Entry 6T54 (X-ray diffraction, 1.57 A resolution); this record covers chains H and I of the 3 polymer chains in the assembly.

# Chain H
Molecule: Prothrombin
Organism: Homo sapiens
Notes: EC 3.4.21.5
UniProtKB: P00734 (THRB_HUMAN); the construct lacks a stretch of the UniProt sequence and is renumbered around it, so the offset changes along the chain: 16-36 = UniProt 364-384; 37-60 = UniProt 386-409; 61-77 = UniProt 419-435; 78-97 = UniProt 437-456; 7 more segments
Chain sequence (259 residues; numbered 16 to 247 plus 30 insertion-coded residues; 3 numbers in that range are skipped by the numbering (no residue carries them; nothing is unmodelled there); the number before each row is that of its first residue; a row labelled like 60A-60I holds insertion residues (60A, then the next letters in order)):
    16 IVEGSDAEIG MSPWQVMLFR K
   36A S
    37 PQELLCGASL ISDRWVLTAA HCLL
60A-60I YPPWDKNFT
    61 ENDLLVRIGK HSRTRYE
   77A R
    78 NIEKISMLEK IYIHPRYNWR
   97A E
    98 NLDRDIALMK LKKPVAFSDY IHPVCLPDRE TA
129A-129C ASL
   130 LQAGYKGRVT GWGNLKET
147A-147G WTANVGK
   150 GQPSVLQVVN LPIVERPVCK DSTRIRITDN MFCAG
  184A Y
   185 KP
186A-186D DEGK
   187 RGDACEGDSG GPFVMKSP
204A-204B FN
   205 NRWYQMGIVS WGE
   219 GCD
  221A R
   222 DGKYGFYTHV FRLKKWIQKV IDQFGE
Unresolved in the structure: 147A-147G, 246-247
Disulfides: Cys42-Cys58, Cys168-Cys182, Cys191-Cys220
Covalently attached groups: N-acetylglucosamine (NAG) linked to Asn60G
Bound ions: Na+ site 1: Lys169, Thr172; Na+ site 2: Arg221A, Lys224
Residues lining bound ligands: MJK ((2S)-1-[(2R)-2-azanyl-3-phenyl-propanoyl]-N-[(5-bromanylthiophen-2-yl)methyl]pyrrolidine-2-carboxamide): His57, Tyr60A, Trp60D, Glu97A, Asn98, Leu99, Ile174, Asp189, Ala190, Cys191, Glu192, Ser195, Val213, Ser214, Trp215, Gly216, Glu217, Gly219, Cys220, Gly226

# Chain I
Molecule: Hirudin variant-2
UniProtKB: P09945 (HIRV2_HIRME); residues 517-527 here correspond to UniProt positions 62-72 (UniProt number = residue number - 455)
Chain sequence (11 residues; numbered 517 to 527; the number before each row is that of its first residue):
   517 DFEEIPEEYL Q
Unresolved in the structure: 527
Modified / non-standard residues: Tyr525 (O-sulfo-L-tyrosine; TYS)

# Interface between chain H and chain I
Pairs across the interface - 19 pairs, chain H then chain I:
  Phe34(H) - Phe518(I)  hydrophobic
  Gln38(H) - Glu520(I)
  Gln38(H) - Ile521(I)
  Leu40(H) - Phe518(I)  hydrophobic
  Leu65(H) - Ile521(I)  hydrophobic
  Leu65(H) - Tyr525(I)
  Arg67(H) - Ile521(I)
  Arg73(H) - Phe518(I)
  Thr74(H) - Asp517(I)
  Thr74(H) - Phe518(I)
  Thr74(H) - Glu519(I)  hydrogen bond (backbone-backbone)
  Arg75(H) - Glu519(I)
  Tyr76(H) - Glu519(I)  hydrogen bond (backbone-side chain)
  Tyr76(H) - Pro522(I)
  Tyr76(H) - Tyr525(I)
  Glu80(H) - Tyr525(I)
  Lys81(H) - Tyr525(I)
  Ile82(H) - Ile521(I)  hydrophobic
  Ile82(H) - Tyr525(I)
Interface residues without a listed pair, chain H (14 interface residues in all): Lys36, Glu39
Interface residues without a listed pair, chain I (8 interface residues in all): Leu526

# In short
Chain H and chain I form an interface of 14 and 8 residues respectively; the contacts include 2 hydrogen
bonds. Polar contacts include Tyr76(H)-Glu519(I) and Thr74(H)-Glu519(I). Ligands of chain H: compound MJK.
Covalently linked N-acetylglucosamine: at Asn60G(H). Lys169(H) and Thr172(H) form the Na+ site 1.
Here chain H is Prothrombin (Homo sapiens) and chain I is Hirudin variant-2. Entry 6T54 (Thrombin in Complex
with a D-Phe-Pro-2-bromothiophene Derivative) was determined by X-ray diffraction.
